1GIS - chain A; structure by X-ray diffraction, 1.70 A resolution.

== Chain A ==
Name: Ribosome-inactivating protein alpha-trichosanthin
Organism: Trichosanthes kirilowii
Notes: EC 3.2.2.22
UniProt: P09989 (RIPT_TRIKI); residues 1-248 here correspond to UniProt positions 23-270 (UniProt number = residue number + 22)
Chain sequence (248 residues; row label = number of the first residue in the row):
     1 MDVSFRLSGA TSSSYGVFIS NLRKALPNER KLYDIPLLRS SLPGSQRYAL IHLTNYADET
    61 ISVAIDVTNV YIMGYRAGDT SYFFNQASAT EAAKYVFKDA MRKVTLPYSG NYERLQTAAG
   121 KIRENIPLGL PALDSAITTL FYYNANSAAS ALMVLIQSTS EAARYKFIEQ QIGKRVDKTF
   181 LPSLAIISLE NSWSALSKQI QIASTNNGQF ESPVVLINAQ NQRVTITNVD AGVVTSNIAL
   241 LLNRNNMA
Sequence notes: conflict Met1 (Gly23 in P09989); engineered mutation Gln86 (Glu108 in P09989)
UniProt features mapped onto this chain:
  - active site: Glu161
Ligand contacts: 2'-deoxyadenosine-5'-monophosphate (D5M): Tyr71, Ile72, Met73, Phe84, Gln86, Gly110, Asn111, Tyr112, Ile156, Ser160, Glu161, Glu190

== In short ==
Ligands of chain A: 2'-deoxyadenosine-5'-monophosphate. Curated annotation (UniProt) lists active-site residue
Glu161.
Chain A is Ribosome-inactivating protein alpha-trichosanthin (Trichosanthes kirilowii); the structure, A
trichosanthin(tcs) mutant(e85q) complex structure with 2'-deoxy-adenosin-5'-monophosphate, was determined by
X-ray diffraction together with 1GIU from the same study.
